PDB entry 2DFC | X-ray diffraction, 1.19 A resolution | chain A

[Chain A]
Molecule: Endo-1,4-beta-xylanase 2
Organism: Hypocrea jecorina
Notes: EC 3.2.1.8
UniProtKB: P36217 (XYN2_TRIRE); residues 1-190 here correspond to UniProt positions 33-222 (UniProt number = residue number + 32)
Chain sequence (190 residues; each row starts with the number of its first residue):
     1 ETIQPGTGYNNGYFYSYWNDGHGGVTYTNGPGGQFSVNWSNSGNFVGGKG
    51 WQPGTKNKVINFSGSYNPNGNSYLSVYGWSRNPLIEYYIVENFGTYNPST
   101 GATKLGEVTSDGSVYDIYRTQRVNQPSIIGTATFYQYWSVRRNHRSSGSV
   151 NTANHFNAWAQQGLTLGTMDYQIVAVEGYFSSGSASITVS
Modified positions: Glu-1 (pyroglutamic acid; PCA)

[Summary]
Chain A is Endo-1,4-beta-xylanase 2 (Hypocrea jecorina); the structure, Xylanase II from Tricoderma reesei at
293K, was determined by X-ray diffraction, deposited together with 2DFB.
